6DBL - chains D and H of the 8 polymer chains in the assembly; structure by electron microscopy, 5.00 A resolution (low resolution: residue-level contacts below are approximate; hydrogen-bond / salt-bridge calls are withheld).

Chain D:
Protein: Recombination activating gene 2
Organism: Danio rerio
Reference sequence: Q1RLW7 (Q1RLW7_DANRE); residues 1-530 here = UniProt positions 1-530
Sequence (533 residues; row label = number of the first residue in the row; numbers below 1 keep their minus sign (Gly-2 is residue -2)):
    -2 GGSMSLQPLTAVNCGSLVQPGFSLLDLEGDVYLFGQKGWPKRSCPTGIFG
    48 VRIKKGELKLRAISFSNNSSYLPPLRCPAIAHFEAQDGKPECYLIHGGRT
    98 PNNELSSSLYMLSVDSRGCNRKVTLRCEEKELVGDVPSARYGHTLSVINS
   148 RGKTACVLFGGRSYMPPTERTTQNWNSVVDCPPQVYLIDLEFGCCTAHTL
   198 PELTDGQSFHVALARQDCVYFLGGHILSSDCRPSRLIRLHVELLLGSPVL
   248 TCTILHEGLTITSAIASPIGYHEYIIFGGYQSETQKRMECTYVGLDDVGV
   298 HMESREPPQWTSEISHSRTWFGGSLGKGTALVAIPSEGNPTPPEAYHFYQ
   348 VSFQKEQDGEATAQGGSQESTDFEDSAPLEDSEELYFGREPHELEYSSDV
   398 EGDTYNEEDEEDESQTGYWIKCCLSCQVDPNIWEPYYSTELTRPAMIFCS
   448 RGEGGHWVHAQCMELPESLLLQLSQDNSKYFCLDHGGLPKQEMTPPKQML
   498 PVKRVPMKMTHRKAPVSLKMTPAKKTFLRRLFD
Not modelled in the structure: -2 to 0, 352-530
Differences from the reference sequence: expression tag (-2 to 0)

Chain H:
Molecule: Molecule name: Reverse strand of 23-RSS substrate DNA
Sequence (61 nucleotides; row label = number of the first residue in the row):
     1 CTGCAGGGTTTTTGTACAGCCAGACAGTGGAGTACTACCACTGTGTAAGA
    51 CAGGCCAGATC

How chain D and chain H interact:
Contacting residue pairs - 8 pairs, chain D then chain H:
  Lys38(D) - DG49(H)
  Lys38(D) - DA50(H)
  Arg39(D) - DA50(H)
  Arg39(D) - DC51(H)
  Ser40(D) - DA50(H)
  Asn117(D) - DG58(H)
  Arg118(D) - DA59(H)
  Arg118(D) - DT60(H)

Summary:
Chain D and chain H form an interface of 5 and 6 residues respectively.
Here chain D is Recombination activating gene 2 (Danio rerio) and chain H is Molecule name: Reverse strand of
23-RSS substrate DNA. Entry 6DBL (Cryo-EM structure of RAG in complex with 12-RSS and 23-RSS substrate DNAs)
was determined by electron microscopy (same publication as 6DBI, 6DBJ, 6DBO, 6DBQ, 6DBR, 6DBT and 4 further
entries).
